Entry 6D1Q (X-ray diffraction, 2.15 A resolution); this record covers chains A and B.

[Chain A]
Molecule: Diaminopimelate epimerase
Source organism: Escherichia coli (strain K12)
Notes: EC 5.1.1.7
UniProt: P0A6K1 (DAPF_ECOLI); numbering as in UniProt (aligned over 1-274)
Chain sequence (275 residues; each row starts with the number of its first residue; numbering starts at 0):
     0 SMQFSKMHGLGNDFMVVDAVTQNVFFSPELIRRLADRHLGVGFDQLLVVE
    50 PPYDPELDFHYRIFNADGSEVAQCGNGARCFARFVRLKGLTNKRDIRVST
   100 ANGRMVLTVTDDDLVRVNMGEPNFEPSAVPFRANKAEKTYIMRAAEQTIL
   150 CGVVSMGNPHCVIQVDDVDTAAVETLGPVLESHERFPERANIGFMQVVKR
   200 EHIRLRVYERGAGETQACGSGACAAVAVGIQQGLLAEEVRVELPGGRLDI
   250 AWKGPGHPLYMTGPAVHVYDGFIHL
Sequence notes: expression tag (0)
UniProt features mapped onto this chain:
  - active site: Cys73 (Proton donor), Cys217 (Proton acceptor)
  - binding site (substrate): Asn11, Gln44, Asn64, Gly74, Asn75, Asn157, Asn190, Glu208, Arg209, Gly218, Ser219
  - site: His159 (Could be important to modulate the pK values of the two catalytic cysteine residues), Glu208 (Could be important to modulate the pK values of the two catalytic cysteine residues), Tyr268 (Important for dimerization)
  - mutagenesis: Tyr268 (Y268A: Significantly less active than the wild-type dimer and unable to dimerize)
What the authors report for this chain:
  - mutagenesis - V19S/F58S/L89S: unchanged catalytic activity on the 8-nt RNA

[Chain B]
Molecule: RNA pyrophosphohydrolase
Source organism: Escherichia coli (strain K12)
Notes: EC 3.6.1.-
UniProt: P0A776 (RPPH_ECOLI); residues 1-159 here = UniProt positions 1-159
Chain sequence (160 residues; numbered 0 to 159; the number before each row is that of its first residue; numbering starts at 0):
     0 SMIDDDGYRPNVGIVICNRQGQVMWARRFGQHSWQFPQGGINPGESAEQA
    50 MYRELFEEVGLSRKDVRILASTRNWLRYKLPKRLVRWDTKPVCIGQKQKW
   100 FLLQLVSGDAEINMQTSSTPEFDGWRWVSYWYPVRQVVSFKRDVYRRVMK
   150 EFASVVMSLQ
Sequence notes: expression tag (0)
UniProt features mapped onto this chain:
  - motif: Gly38 to Gly59 (Nudix box)
  - mutagenesis: Glu53 (E53A: Loss of function)
What the authors report for this chain:
  - conformationally variable residues (order/disorder transition, side-chain flip): Arg8, Arg27, Glu53, Glu120, Trp130, Arg134

[Interface between chain A and chain B]
Residue-residue contacts - 34 pairs, chain A then chain B:
  Ala18(A) - Arg145(B)
  Val19(A) - Trp130(B)  hydrophobic
  Val19(A) - Val133(B)
  Val19(A) - Arg145(B)  hydrogen bond (backbone-side chain)
  Thr20(A) - Trp130(B)
  Thr20(A) - Arg145(B)
  Thr20(A) - Lys149(B)
  Gln21(A) - Arg145(B)  hydrogen bond (backbone-side chain)
  Asn22(A) - Arg145(B)
  Glu49(A) - Arg134(B)  salt bridge
  Pro50(A) - Trp130(B)
  Pro50(A) - Val133(B)  hydrophobic
  Pro50(A) - Arg134(B)  hydrogen bond (backbone-side chain)
  Pro51(A) - Ser128(B)
  Pro51(A) - Trp130(B)
  Pro51(A) - Tyr131(B)
  Pro51(A) - Arg134(B)  hydrogen bond (backbone-side chain)
  Pro51(A) - Gln135(B)
  Tyr52(A) - Tyr131(B)
  Tyr52(A) - Arg134(B)  hydrogen bond
  Tyr52(A) - Gln135(B)
  Asp53(A) - Tyr131(B)
  Pro54(A) - Arg125(B)
  Pro54(A) - Val127(B)  hydrophobic
  Pro54(A) - Ser128(B)  hydrogen bond (backbone-backbone)
  Pro54(A) - Tyr131(B)
  Glu55(A) - Arg125(B)  salt bridge
  Leu56(A) - Ser128(B)  hydrogen bond (backbone-side chain)
  Phe58(A) - Trp130(B)
  Gly88(A) - Met156(B)
  Leu89(A) - Trp130(B)  hydrogen bond (backbone-side chain)
  Leu89(A) - Met156(B)
  Asn91(A) - Met156(B)  hydrogen bond (side chain-backbone)
  Asn91(A) - Leu158(B)
Also at the interface, not in a pair above, chain A (20 interface residues in all): Asp57, His59, Thr90
Also at the interface, not in a pair above, chain B (13 interface residues in all): Ala152
The authors on this interface:
  - pairs named by the authors: Ala18(A)-Arg145(B) (backbone contact), Val19(A)-Trp130(B) (hydrophobic contact), Thr20(A)-Trp130(B) (hydrophobic contact), Gln21(A)-Arg145(B) (backbone contact), Pro50(A)-Arg134(B), Pro51(A)-Trp130(B), Tyr52(A)-Arg134(B) (cation-pi contact), Phe58(A)-Trp130(B) (hydrophobic contact), Leu89(A)-Trp130(B) (backbone contact), Arg134(B)-Glu49(A) (hydrogen bond), Arg134(B)-Pro51(A) (hydrogen bond), Arg145(B)-Val19(A) (hydrogen bond)
  - interface residues, chain A: Ala18(A), Glu49(A), Leu89(A)
  - hot spots on chain A (mutagenesis) - V19S/F58S, V19S/L89S, V19S/F58S/L89S (5800 fold), F58S/L89S (290-fold): decreased binding to RNA pyrophosphohydrolase (chain B)
  - interface residues, chain B: Arg125(B), Val127(B), Trp130(B), Arg145(B)
  - hot spots on chain B (mutagenesis) - W130A/R145A (284-fold): decreased binding to Diaminopimelate epimerase (chain A)

[Overview]
20 residues of chain A and 13 residues of chain B are in contact, with 9 hydrogen bonds and 2 salt bridges.
Polar pairs include Glu49(A)-Arg134(B), Glu55(A)-Arg125(B) and Val19(A)-Arg145(B). The paper describes
backbone contacts between Ala18(A) and Arg145(B), Gln21(A) and Arg145(B) and Leu89(A) and Trp130(B);
hydrophobic contacts between Val19(A) and Trp130(B), Thr20(A) and Trp130(B) and Phe58(A) and Trp130(B);
contacts between Pro50(A) and Arg134(B) and Pro51(A) and Trp130(B). The paper reports that V19S/F58S,
V19S/L89S and V19S/F58S/L89S of chain A, among others, reduce binding to RNA pyrophosphohydrolase (chain B);
interface residues Ala18(A), Glu49(A) and Arg125(B) among others; 5 substitutions were tested in all.
Chain A is Diaminopimelate epimerase and chain B is RNA pyrophosphohydrolase, both from Escherichia coli
(strain K12); the structure, Crystal structure of E. coli RppH-DapF complex, monomer, was determined by X-ray
diffraction (same publication as 6D13 and 6D1V).
